3BAE - chains L and H of the 3 polymer chains in the assembly; structure by X-ray diffraction, 1.59 A resolution.

== Chain L ==
Protein: WO2 IgG2a Fab fragment Light Chain Kappa
Organism: Mus musculus
Notes: antibody fragment or engineered binder
Sequence (218 residues; row label = number of the first residue in the row; a row labelled like 27A-27E holds insertion residues (27A, then the next letters in order)):
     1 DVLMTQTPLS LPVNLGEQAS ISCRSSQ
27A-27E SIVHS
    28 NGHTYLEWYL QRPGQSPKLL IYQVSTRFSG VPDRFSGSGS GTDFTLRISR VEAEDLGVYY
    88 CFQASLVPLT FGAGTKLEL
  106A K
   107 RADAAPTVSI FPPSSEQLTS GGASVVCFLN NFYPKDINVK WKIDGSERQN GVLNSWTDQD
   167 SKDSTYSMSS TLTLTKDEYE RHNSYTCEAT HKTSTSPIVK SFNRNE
Disulfide bonds: Cys23-Cys88, Cys133-Cys193

== Chain H ==
Protein: WO2 IgG2a Fab fragment Heavy Chain
Organism: Mus musculus
Notes: antibody fragment or engineered binder
Sequence (228 residues; numbered 1 to 216 plus 12 insertion-coded residues; the number before each row is that of its first residue; a row labelled like 35A-35B holds insertion residues (35A, then the next letters in order)):
     1 EVTLKESGPG LLKPSQTLSL TCSFSGFSIR TSKVG
35A-35B VS
    36 WIRQPSGKGL EWLAHIYWDD DKRYNPSLES RLTISKDTSR DMVFMKI
82A-82C TSV
    83 DTADTATYYC ARRGFYGR
100A-100G KYEVNHF
   101 DYWGQGTTLT VSSAKTTAPS VYPLAPVCGD TTGSSVTLGC LVKGYFPEPV TLTWNSGSLS
   161 SGVHTFPAVL QSDLYTLSSS VTVTSSTWPS ESITCNVAHP ASSTKVDKKI VPRDCG
Not modelled in the structure: 1, 127-131, 214-216
Disulfide bonds: Cys22-Cys92, Cys140-Cys195

== Interface between chain L and chain H ==
Contacting residue pairs (80):
  His30(L) with Glu100C(H)
  Tyr32(L) with Arg95(H); Glu100C(H), hydrogen bond (side chain-backbone)
  Glu34(L) with Arg95(H), salt bridge; Asn100E(H); His100F(H)
  Tyr36(L) with Phe100G(H), hydrogen bond (side chain-backbone); Trp103(H)
  Gln38(L) with Gln39(H), hydrogen bond; Tyr91(H), hydrogen bond
  Ser43(L) with Tyr91(H); Gly104(H), hydrogen bond (side chain-backbone); Gln105(H)
  Pro44(L) with Leu45(H), hydrophobic; Tyr91(H); Trp103(H)
  Leu46(L) with His100F(H); Phe100G(H)
  Tyr49(L) with Tyr98(H); Val100D(H), hydrophobic; His100F(H)
  Phe55(L) with Asp101(H)
  Tyr87(L) with Gln39(H), hydrogen bond; Gly44(H); Leu45(H), hydrophobic
  Phe89(L) with Arg95(H); Phe100G(H), hydrophobic
  Ala91(L) with Arg95(H)
  Val94(L) with Tyr59(H)
  Pro95(L) with Trp47(H), hydrophobic; Asn60(H); Pro61(H)
  Leu96(L) with Trp47(H)
  Phe98(L) with Ile37(H), hydrophobic; Leu45(H); Trp47(H)
  Ser115(L) with Thr137(H)
  Phe117(L) with Leu124(H), hydrophobic; Ala125(H); Thr137(H)
  Pro118(L) with Arg213(H), hydrogen bond (backbone-side chain)
  Pro119(L) with Arg213(H), hydrogen bond (backbone-side chain)
  Ser120(L) with Tyr122(H); Pro123(H)
  Glu122(L) with Tyr122(H); Pro123(H); Lys208(H), salt bridge
  Gln123(L) with Tyr122(H); Lys143(H)
  Ser126(L) with Tyr122(H)
  Ser130(L) with Leu141(H); Lys143(H)
  Val132(L) with Leu124(H), hydrophobic; Leu141(H), hydrophobic
  Phe134(L) with Leu124(H), hydrophobic; Phe166(H), hydrophobic; Ser178(H); Ser179(H); Ser180(H)
  Asn136(L) with His164(H); Phe166(H); Ser180(H), hydrogen bond
  Asn137(L) with His164(H), hydrogen bond
  Val158(L) with Gln171(H)
  Leu159(L) with Val169(H), hydrophobic; Gln171(H); Thr176(H)
  Asn160(L) with Val169(H)
  Ser161(L) with Phe166(H); Pro167(H), hydrogen bond (side chain-backbone); Val169(H)
  Trp162(L) with Pro167(H)
  Thr163(L) with Thr165(H); Phe166(H)
  Ser173(L) with His164(H), hydrogen bond; Phe166(H)
  Met174(L) with Phe166(H)
  Ser175(L) with Phe166(H); Ser178(H), hydrogen bond
  Thr179(L) with Lys143(H)
Interface residues without a listed pair, chain L (44 interface residues in all): Asn28, Gln42, Ala100, Thr177
Interface residues without a listed pair, chain H (45 interface residues in all): Lys43, Glu46, Arg58, Pro126, Leu138, Gly139

== Summary ==
44 residues of chain L and 45 residues of chain H are in contact; the contacts include 13 hydrogen bonds and 2
salt bridges. Among the polar pairs are Glu34(L)-Arg95(H), Glu122(L)-Lys208(H) and Tyr32(L)-Glu100C(H).
Here chain L is WO2 IgG2a Fab fragment Light Chain Kappa and chain H is WO2 IgG2a Fab fragment Heavy Chain,
both from Mus musculus. Entry 3BAE (Crystal structure of Fab WO2 bound to the N terminal domain of Amyloid
beta peptide (1-28)) was determined by X-ray diffraction, deposited together with 3BKC and 3BKM.
